PDB entry 9FF4 | X-ray diffraction, 2.80 A resolution | chains C and H of the 12 polymer chains in the assembly

Chain C:
Protein: HTH-type transcriptional regulator Hpr
From: Geobacillus kaustophilus
Reference sequence: Q5L293 (HPR_GEOKA); residues 1-201 here = UniProt positions 1-201
Sequence (207 residues; numbered 1 to 207; the number before each row is that of its first residue):
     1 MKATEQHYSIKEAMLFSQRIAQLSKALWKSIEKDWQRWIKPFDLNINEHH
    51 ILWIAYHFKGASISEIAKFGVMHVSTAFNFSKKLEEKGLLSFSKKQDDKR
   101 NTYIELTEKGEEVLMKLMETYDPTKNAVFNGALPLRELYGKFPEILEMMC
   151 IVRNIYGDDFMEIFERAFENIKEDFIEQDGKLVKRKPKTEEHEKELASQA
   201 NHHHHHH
Unresolved in the structure: 1-6, 185-207
Construct notes: expression tag (202-207)

Chain H:
Molecule: 18-nt DNA strand
Sequence (18 nucleotides; row label = number of the first residue in the row):
     1 TAATAAAATAAAAAAATC

Chain C / chain H interface:
Contacting residue pairs - 20 pairs, chain C then chain H:
  Asn45(C) - DA2(H)  phosphate contact
  Asn45(C) - DA3(H)  phosphate contact
  Ile46(C) - DA3(H)  phosphate contact
  Asn47(C) - DA3(H)  hydrogen bond to the phosphate
  Met72(C) - DT4(H)  phosphate contact
  His73(C) - DT4(H)  hydrogen bond to the phosphate
  His73(C) - DA5(H)  phosphate contact
  Ser75(C) - DT4(H)  base contact
  Ser75(C) - DA5(H)  hydrogen bond to the base
  Ser75(C) - DA6(H)  base contact
  Thr76(C) - DA3(H)  sugar contact
  Thr76(C) - DT4(H)  hydrogen bond to the phosphate
  Asn79(C) - DT4(H)  base contact
  Phe80(C) - DA2(H)  sugar contact
  Phe80(C) - DA3(H)  sugar contact
  Asp97(C) - DA12(H)  phosphate contact
  Asp98(C) - DA12(H)  sugar contact
  Lys99(C) - DA12(H)  hydrogen bond to the phosphate
  Arg100(C) - DA11(H)  base contact
  Arg100(C) - DA12(H)  hydrogen bond to the phosphate
Interface residues without a listed pair, chain C (15 interface residues in all): Gln36, Val71
Interface residues without a listed pair, chain H (8 interface residues in all): DA13

In short:
15 residues of chain C face 8 of chain H across their interface; the contacts include 6 hydrogen bonds. Polar
contacts include Ser75(C)-DA5(H), Asn47(C)-DA3(H) and His73(C)-DT4(H).
Chain C is HTH-type transcriptional regulator Hpr (Geobacillus kaustophilus) and chain H is an 18-nt DNA
strand; the structure, The structure of G.kaustophilus T-1 ScoC-17bp dsDNA complex, was determined by X-ray
diffraction.
